Entry 2AJS (X-ray diffraction, 1.70 A resolution); this record covers chains L and H.

== Chain L ==
Molecule: Antibody 7A1 FAB'
Source organism: Mus musculus
Notes: fragment: IMMUNOGLOBULIN IGG1 kappa light chain; antibody fragment or engineered binder
Chain sequence (216 residues; row label = number of the first residue in the row; a row labelled like 27A-27E holds insertion residues (27A, then the next letters in order)):
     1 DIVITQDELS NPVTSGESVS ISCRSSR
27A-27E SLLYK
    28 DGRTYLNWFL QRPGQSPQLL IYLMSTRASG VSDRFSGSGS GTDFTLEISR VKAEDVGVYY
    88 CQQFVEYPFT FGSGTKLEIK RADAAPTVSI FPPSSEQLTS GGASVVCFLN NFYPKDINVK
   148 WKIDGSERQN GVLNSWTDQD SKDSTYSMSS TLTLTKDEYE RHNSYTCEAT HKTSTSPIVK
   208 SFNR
Cystine bridges: Cys-23/Cys-88, Cys-134/Cys-194
Ligand contacts: 3,6,9,12,15,18-hexaoxaicosane-1,20-diol (P33): Tyr-27D, Asp-28, Tyr-32, Phe-91, Val-92, Phe-96

== Chain H ==
Molecule: Antibody 7A1 FAB'
Source organism: Mus musculus
Notes: fragment: immunoglobulin igg1 heavy chain; antibody fragment or engineered binder
Chain sequence (219 residues; each row starts with the number of its first residue; note: 15 numbers in that range are skipped by the numbering (no residue carries them; nothing is unmodelled there); a row labelled like 82A-82C holds insertion residues (82A, then the next letters in order)):
     1 EVKLSESGPG LVKPSQSLSL TCTVTGYSIT TNYAW
   35A T
    36 WIRQFPGNKL EWMGYIRSSV ITRYNPSLKS RISITQDTSK NQFFLQL
82A-82C NSV
    83 TTEDTATYYC ARYDYYGN
100A-100B TG
   101 DYWGQGTSVT VSSAKTTPPS VYPLAPGTAA
   133 LKSSMVTLGC LVKGYFPEPV TV
   156 TW
   162 NSGSLSSG
   171 VHTFPAVLQS
   183 DLYTLTSSVT VPSS
   199 TW
   202 PSQTVTCNVA HPASSTKVDK KI
   226 VPR
Cystine bridges: Cys-22/Cys-92, Cys-142/Cys-208
Ligand contacts: 3,6,9,12,15,18-hexaoxaicosane-1,20-diol (P33): Ala-34, Thr-35A, Trp-47, Tyr-50, Arg-52, Tyr-95, Tyr-97, Tyr-98

== Chain L / chain H interface ==
Residue-residue contacts (77; chain L residue first):
  Tyr-32(L) / Tyr-98(H)
  Asn-34(L) / Tyr-95(H)
  Asn-34(L) / Gly-99(H)  hydrogen bond (side chain-backbone)
  Phe-36(L) / Tyr-95(H)
  Phe-36(L) / Thr-100A(H)
  Phe-36(L) / Trp-103(H)  hydrophobic
  Gln-38(L) / Gln-39(H)  hydrogen bond
  Gln-38(L) / Tyr-91(H)
  Ser-43(L) / Tyr-91(H)
  Ser-43(L) / Gly-104(H)  hydrogen bond (side chain-backbone)
  Ser-43(L) / Gln-105(H)
  Pro-44(L) / Trp-103(H)
  Leu-46(L) / Gly-99(H)
  Leu-46(L) / Asn-100(H)
  Leu-46(L) / Thr-100A(H)
  Leu-46(L) / Gly-100B(H)  hydrogen bond (backbone-backbone)
  Tyr-49(L) / Tyr-98(H)
  Tyr-49(L) / Asn-100(H)
  Leu-50(L) / Tyr-98(H)
  Ala-55(L) / Asn-100(H)
  Tyr-87(L) / Gln-39(H)  hydrogen bond
  Tyr-87(L) / Asn-43(H)  hydrogen bond (side chain-backbone)
  Tyr-87(L) / Leu-45(H)  hydrophobic
  Gln-89(L) / Tyr-95(H)  hydrogen bond
  Phe-91(L) / Tyr-95(H)  hydrophobic
  Phe-91(L) / Asp-96(H)
  Phe-91(L) / Tyr-97(H)
  Phe-91(L) / Tyr-98(H)
  Phe-91(L) / Gly-99(H)
  Tyr-94(L) / Arg-58(H)
  Tyr-94(L) / Pro-61(H)  hydrophobic
  Pro-95(L) / Trp-47(H)
  Pro-95(L) / Asn-60(H)
  Phe-96(L) / Trp-47(H)
  Phe-98(L) / Leu-45(H)  hydrophobic
  Phe-98(L) / Tyr-95(H)
  Ser-116(L) / Thr-139(H)
  Phe-118(L) / Leu-124(H)
  Phe-118(L) / Ala-125(H)
  Phe-118(L) / Pro-126(H)
  Phe-118(L) / Thr-139(H)
  Pro-119(L) / Gly-127(H)
  Pro-119(L) / Arg-228(H)
  Pro-120(L) / Arg-228(H)  hydrogen bond (backbone-side chain)
  Ser-121(L) / Tyr-122(H)
  Ser-121(L) / Pro-123(H)
  Ser-121(L) / Arg-228(H)
  Glu-123(L) / Tyr-122(H)
  Glu-123(L) / Pro-123(H)
  Glu-123(L) / Lys-221(H)  salt bridge
  Gln-124(L) / Tyr-122(H)
  Gln-124(L) / Lys-145(H)
  Ser-127(L) / Tyr-122(H)  hydrogen bond
  Ser-131(L) / Leu-143(H)
  Val-133(L) / Leu-124(H)  hydrophobic
  Phe-135(L) / Leu-124(H)  hydrophobic
  Phe-135(L) / Phe-174(H)  hydrophobic
  Phe-135(L) / Thr-188(H)
  Phe-135(L) / Ser-189(H)
  Phe-135(L) / Ser-190(H)
  Asn-137(L) / His-172(H)
  Asn-137(L) / Phe-174(H)
  Asn-137(L) / Ser-190(H)  hydrogen bond
  Asn-138(L) / His-172(H)
  Leu-160(L) / Val-177(H)  hydrophobic
  Leu-160(L) / Gln-179(H)
  Asn-161(L) / Val-177(H)
  Ser-162(L) / Phe-174(H)
  Ser-162(L) / Pro-175(H)  hydrogen bond (side chain-backbone)
  Trp-163(L) / Pro-175(H)
  Thr-164(L) / Phe-174(H)
  Ser-174(L) / His-172(H)  hydrogen bond
  Ser-174(L) / Phe-174(H)
  Met-175(L) / Phe-174(H)
  Ser-176(L) / Phe-174(H)
  Ser-176(L) / Thr-188(H)  hydrogen bond
  Thr-178(L) / Thr-188(H)
Other interface residues (no listed pair), chain L (43 interface residues in all): Arg-30, Gln-42, Gln-45, Thr-180
Other interface residues (no listed pair), chain H (45 interface residues in all): Ile-37, Glu-46, Tyr-50, Asp-101, Gly-106, Leu-140, Gly-141

== Overview ==
The interface between chain L and chain H involves 43 residues on one side and 45 on the other; the contacts
include 13 hydrogen bonds and 1 salt bridge. Among the polar pairs are Glu-123(L)/Lys-221(H),
Asn-34(L)/Gly-99(H) and Gln-38(L)/Gln-39(H).
Here chain L is Antibody 7A1 FAB' and chain H is Antibody 7A1 FAB', both from Mus musculus. Entry 2AJS
(Crystal structure of cocaine catalytic antibody 7A1 Fab' in complex with heptaethylene glycol) was determined
by X-ray diffraction, deposited together with 2AJU, 2AJV, 2AJX, 2AJY, 2AJZ and 2AK1.
